PDB entry 9JBQ | X-ray diffraction, 2.00 A resolution | chains A and B of the 3 polymer chains in the assembly

# Chain A
Protein: Heavy chain
Source organism: Homo sapiens
Chain sequence (226 residues; numbered 1 to 226; the number before each row is that of its first residue):
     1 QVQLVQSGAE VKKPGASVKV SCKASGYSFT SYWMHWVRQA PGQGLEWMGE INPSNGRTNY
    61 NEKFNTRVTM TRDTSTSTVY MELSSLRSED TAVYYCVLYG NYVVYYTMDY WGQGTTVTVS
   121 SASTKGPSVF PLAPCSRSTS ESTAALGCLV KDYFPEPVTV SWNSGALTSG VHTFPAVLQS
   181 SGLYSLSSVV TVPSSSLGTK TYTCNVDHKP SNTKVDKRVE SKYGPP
Not modelled in the structure: 1, 135-142, 198-199, 221-226
Disulfides: C22-C96, C148-C204

# Chain B
Protein: light chain
Source organism: Homo sapiens
Chain sequence (213 residues; row label = number of the first residue in the row):
     1 DIQLTQSPSF LSASVGDRVT ITCSASTSVS YMEWYQQKPG KAPKLLIYTT SKLASGVPSR
    61 FSGSGSGTEF TLTISSLQPE DFATYYCHQW RNYPFTFGQG TKLEIKRAVA APSVFIFPPS
   121 DEQLKSGTAS VVCLLNNFYP REAKVQWKVD NALQSGNSQE SVTEQDSKDS TYSLSSTLTL
   181 SKADYEKHKV YACEVTHQGL SSPVTKSFNR GEC
Not modelled in the structure: 213
Disulfides: C23-C87, C133-C193

# How chain A and chain B interact
Contacting residue pairs - 68 pairs, chain A then chain B:
  H35(A) - F95(B)
  Q39(A) - Q37(B)  hydrogen bond
  Q39(A) - Y86(B)
  Q43(A) - Y86(B)
  G44(A) - Y86(B)
  L45(A) - P43(B)  hydrophobic
  L45(A) - Y86(B)  hydrophobic
  L45(A) - F97(B)
  W47(A) - Y93(B)  hydrophobic
  W47(A) - P94(B)  hydrophobic
  W47(A) - F95(B)
  W47(A) - F97(B)
  E50(A) - Y93(B)  hydrogen bond
  N59(A) - Y93(B)
  N61(A) - P94(B)
  Y95(A) - K41(B)
  Y95(A) - A42(B)  hydrophobic
  Y99(A) - Y35(B)
  Y99(A) - H88(B)  hydrogen bond
  Y99(A) - W90(B)  hydrophobic
  Y99(A) - F95(B)
  G100(A) - W90(B)
  V103(A) - L45(B)  hydrophobic
  V103(A) - Y48(B)  hydrophobic
  V103(A) - W90(B)  hydrophobic
  T107(A) - Y48(B)
  T107(A) - A54(B)
  T107(A) - S55(B)  hydrogen bond (backbone-backbone)
  M108(A) - S55(B)
  D109(A) - Y35(B)  hydrogen bond
  D109(A) - L45(B)
  W111(A) - Y35(B)
  W111(A) - P43(B)  hydrophobic
  F130(A) - S120(B)
  F130(A) - Q123(B)
  P131(A) - S120(B)
  P131(A) - E122(B)
  L132(A) - F117(B)
  L132(A) - V132(B)  hydrophobic
  A133(A) - F117(B)
  A133(A) - P118(B)
  T143(A) - F115(B)
  A145(A) - F115(B)  hydrophobic
  A145(A) - F117(B)
  A145(A) - L134(B)  hydrophobic
  L146(A) - F117(B)  hydrophobic
  L149(A) - S130(B)
  K151(A) - Q123(B)
  K151(A) - S130(B)
  H172(A) - N136(B)  hydrogen bond
  H172(A) - N137(B)  hydrogen bond
  H172(A) - S173(B)  hydrogen bond
  F174(A) - L134(B)  hydrophobic
  F174(A) - S161(B)
  F174(A) - T163(B)
  F174(A) - S173(B)
  F174(A) - L174(B)
  F174(A) - S175(B)
  P175(A) - S161(B)  hydrogen bond (backbone-side chain)
  P175(A) - V162(B)
  V177(A) - Q159(B)
  V177(A) - E160(B)
  L178(A) - Q159(B)  hydrogen bond (backbone-side chain)
  Q179(A) - Q159(B)
  S187(A) - S175(B)  hydrogen bond
  V189(A) - L134(B)  hydrophobic
  T191(A) - N136(B)
  K217(A) - E122(B)  salt bridge
Interface residues without a listed pair, chain A (43 interface residues in all): V37, E46, V104, G112, P134, A144, T173
Interface residues without a listed pair, chain B (39 interface residues in all): T49, I116, T128, D166

# Overview
Chain A and chain B form an interface of 43 and 39 residues respectively; the contacts include 11 hydrogen
bonds and 1 salt bridge. Polar contacts include K217(A)-E122(B), Q39(A)-Q37(B) and E50(A)-Y93(B).
Here chain A is Heavy chain and chain B is light chain, both from Homo sapiens. Entry 9JBQ (Structure of the
complex between h1F3 Fab and PcrV fragment) was determined by X-ray diffraction.
